PDB entry 4GQQ | X-ray diffraction, 1.35 A resolution | chain A

== Chain A ==
Molecule: Pancreatic alpha-amylase
From: Homo sapiens
Notes: EC 3.2.1.1
Reference sequence: P04746 (AMYP_HUMAN); residues 1-496 here correspond to UniProt positions 16-511 (UniProt number = residue number + 15)
Sequence (496 residues; row label = number of the first residue in the row):
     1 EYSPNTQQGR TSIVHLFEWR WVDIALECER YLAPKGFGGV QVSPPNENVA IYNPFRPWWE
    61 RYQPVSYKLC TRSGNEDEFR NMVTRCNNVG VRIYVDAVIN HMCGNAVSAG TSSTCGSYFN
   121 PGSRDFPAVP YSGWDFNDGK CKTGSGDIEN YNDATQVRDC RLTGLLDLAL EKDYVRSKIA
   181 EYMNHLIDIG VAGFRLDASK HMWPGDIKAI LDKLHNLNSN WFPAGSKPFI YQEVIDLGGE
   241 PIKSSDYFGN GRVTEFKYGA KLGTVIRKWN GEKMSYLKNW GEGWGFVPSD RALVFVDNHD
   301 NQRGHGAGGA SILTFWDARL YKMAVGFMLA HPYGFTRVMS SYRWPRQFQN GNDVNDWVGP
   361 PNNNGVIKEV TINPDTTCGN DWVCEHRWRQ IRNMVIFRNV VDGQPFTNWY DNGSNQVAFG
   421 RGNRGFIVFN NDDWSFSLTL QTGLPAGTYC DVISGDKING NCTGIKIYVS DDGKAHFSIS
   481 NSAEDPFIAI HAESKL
Disulfide bonds: Cys28-Cys86, Cys70-Cys115, Cys141-Cys160, Cys378-Cys384, Cys450-Cys462
Covalently attached groups: N-acetylglucosamine (NAG) linked to Asn461
Modified / non-standard residues: Glu1 (pyroglutamic acid; PCA)
Bound ions: Ca2+: Asn100, Arg158, Asp167, His201
Residues lining bound ligands:
  - ethyl caffeate (0XR; ethyl (2E)-3-(3,4-dihydroxyphenyl)prop-2-enoate), molecule 1: Arg20, Val22, Asp23, Leu26, Glu369, Val370, Thr371, Ile372
  - ethyl caffeate (0XR), molecule 2: Val22, Leu26, Asp77, Glu78, Asn81, Arg85
  - ethyl caffeate (0XR), molecule 3: Asp236, Lys243, Ser244, Ser245, Phe248, Glu255, Lys257, Glu282, Gly285, Phe286, Val287, Pro288
UniProt features mapped onto this chain:
  - active site: Asp197 (Nucleophile), Glu233 (Proton donor)
  - binding site (Ca(2+)): Asn100, Arg158, Asp167, His201
  - binding site (chloride): Arg195, Asn298, Arg337
  - site: Asp300 (Transition state stabilizer)
  - glycosylation: Asn461 (N-linked (GlcNAc...) asparagine)

== Summary ==
Ligands of chain A: 3 copies of ethyl caffeate. N-acetylglucosamine is covalently linked to Asn461. The Ca2+
site is built by Asn100, Arg158, Asp167 and His201. Curated annotation (UniProt) lists active-site residues
Asp197 and Glu233, 4 Ca2+-binding residues and 3 chloride-binding residues.
Chain A is Pancreatic alpha-amylase (Homo sapiens); the structure, Human pancreatic alpha-amylase with bound
ethyl caffeate, was determined by X-ray diffraction together with 4GQR from the same study.
